9CQ4 - chains C and D of the 12 polymer chains in the assembly; structure by electron microscopy, 3.27 A resolution.

== Chain C ==
Molecule: OKT3 Fab heavy chain
Source organism: Mus musculus
Notes: antibody fragment or engineered binder
Chain sequence (238 residues; row label = number of the first residue in the row):
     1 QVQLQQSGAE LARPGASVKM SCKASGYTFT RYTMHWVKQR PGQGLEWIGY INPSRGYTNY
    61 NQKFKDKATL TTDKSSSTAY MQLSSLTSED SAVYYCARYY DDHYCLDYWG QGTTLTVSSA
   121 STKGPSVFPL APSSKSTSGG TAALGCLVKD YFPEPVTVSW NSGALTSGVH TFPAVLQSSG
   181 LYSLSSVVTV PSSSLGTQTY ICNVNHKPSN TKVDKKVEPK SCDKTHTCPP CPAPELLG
Unresolved in the structure: 120-238
Disulfide bonds: Cys22-Cys96

== Chain D ==
Molecule: OKT3 Fab light chain
Source organism: Mus musculus
Notes: antibody fragment or engineered binder
Chain sequence (213 residues; row label = number of the first residue in the row):
     1 QIVLTQSPAI MSASPGEKVT MTCSASSSVS YMNWYQQKSG TSPKRWIYDT SKLASGVPAH
    61 FRGSGSGTSY SLTISGMEAE DAATYYCQQW SSNPFTFGSG TKLEIKRTVA APSVFIFPPS
   121 DEQLKSGTAS VVCLLNNFYP REAKVQWKVD NALQSGNSQE SVTEQDSKDS TYSLSSTLTL
   181 SKADYEKHKV YACEVTHQGL SSPVTKSFNR GEC
Unresolved in the structure: 108-213
Disulfide bonds: Cys23-Cys87

== How chain C and chain D interact ==
Residue-residue contacts (30):
  His35(C) with Trp90(D)
  Val37(C) with Phe97(D), hydrophobic
  Gln39(C) with Gln37(D), hydrogen bond
  Gly44(C) with Tyr86(D)
  Leu45(C) with Phe97(D)
  Trp47(C) with Phe95(D), hydrophobic
  Tyr50(C) with Trp90(D), hydrophobic
  Asn59(C) with Asn93(D)
  Gln62(C) with Gln1(D)
  Tyr95(C) with Gln37(D), hydrogen bond; Thr41(D); Ser42(D); Pro43(D)
  Tyr99(C) with Tyr31(D); Trp90(D)
  His103(C) with Tyr48(D); Asp49(D)
  Tyr104(C) with Tyr31(D); Asn33(D), hydrogen bond (backbone-side chain)
  Cys105(C) with Asn33(D); Tyr35(D); Arg45(D); Tyr48(D), hydrophobic
  Leu106(C) with Tyr35(D), hydrogen bond (backbone-side chain); Arg45(D); Phe95(D), hydrophobic
  Asp107(C) with Arg45(D)
  Trp109(C) with Ser42(D); Pro43(D)
  Gly110(C) with Ser42(D), hydrogen bond (backbone-side chain)
Also at the interface, not in a pair above, chain C (21 interface residues in all): Gln43, Glu46, Gln111
Also at the interface, not in a pair above, chain D (19 interface residues in all): Lys44, Gln88, Pro94

== In short ==
The interface between chain C and chain D involves 21 residues on one side and 19 on the other; the contacts
include 5 hydrogen bonds. Among the polar pairs are Gln39(C)-Gln37(D), Tyr95(C)-Gln37(D) and
Tyr104(C)-Asn33(D).
Here chain C is OKT3 Fab heavy chain and chain D is OKT3 Fab light chain, both from Mus musculus. Entry 9CQ4
(G115 gamma delta TCR/CD3 complex bound by OKT3 Fab) was determined by electron microscopy (same publication
as 9CQ7, 9CQ8 and 9CQL).
